Entry 7U6V (electron microscopy, 4.10 A resolution (low resolution: residue-level contacts below are approximate; hydrogen-bond / salt-bridge calls are withheld)); this record covers chains A and E of the 7 polymer chains in the assembly.

Chain A:
Protein: Shiga toxin 2a subunit A (Stx2A)
From: Shigella dysenteriae
Notes: EC 3.2.2.22
UniProt: G8GWP6 (G8GWP6_9CAUD); residues 1-297 here correspond to UniProt positions 23-319 (UniProt number = residue number + 22)
Amino-acid sequence (297 residues; row label = number of the first residue in the row):
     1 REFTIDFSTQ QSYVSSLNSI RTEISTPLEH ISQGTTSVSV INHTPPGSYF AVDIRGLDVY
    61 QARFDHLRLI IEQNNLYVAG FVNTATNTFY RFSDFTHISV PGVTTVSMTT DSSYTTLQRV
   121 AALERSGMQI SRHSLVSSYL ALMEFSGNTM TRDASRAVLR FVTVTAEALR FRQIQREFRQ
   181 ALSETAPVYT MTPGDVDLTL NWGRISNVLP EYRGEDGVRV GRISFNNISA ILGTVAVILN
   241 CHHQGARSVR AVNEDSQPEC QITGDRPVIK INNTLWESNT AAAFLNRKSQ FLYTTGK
Disordered / not traced: 243-257
Cystine bridges: Cys241-Cys260
What the authors report for this chain:
  - catalytic residues: Tyr77
  - conformationally variable residues (loop rearrangement, order/disorder transition): Pro27 to Ser39, Ile54 to Leu67, Leu182 to Pro187, Cys241 to His243, Ser256 to Cys260

Chain E:
Protein: Shiga toxin 2a subunit B (Stx2B)
From: Shigella dysenteriae
Amino-acid sequence (70 residues; numbered 1 to 70; the number before each row is that of its first residue):
     1 ADCAKGKIEF SKYNEDDTFT VKVDGKEYWT SRWNLQPLLQ SAQLTGMTVT IKSSTCESGS
    61 GFAEVQFNND
Cystine bridges: Cys3-Cys56

Chain A / chain E interface:
Pairs across the interface - 15 pairs, chain A then chain E:
  Arg219(A) - Thr45(E)
  Arg219(A) - Gly46(E)
  Gly221(A) - Leu44(E)
  Gly221(A) - Thr45(E)
  Arg222(A) - Ile8(E)
  Arg222(A) - Gln43(E)
  Arg222(A) - Gly46(E)
  Thr280(A) - Leu44(E)
  Ala283(A) - Leu44(E)
  Phe284(A) - Gln40(E)
  Phe284(A) - Ser41(E)
  Phe284(A) - Thr45(E)
  Gln290(A) - Trp33(E)
  Gln290(A) - Asn34(E)
  Tyr293(A) - Trp33(E)
Other interface residues (no listed pair), chain A (9 interface residues in all): Thr294
Other interface residues (no listed pair), chain E (11 interface residues in all): Lys7, Glu9

In short:
9 residues of chain A face 11 of chain E across their interface. From the paper: the catalytic residue
Tyr77(A); conformational variability at Pro27(A), Ile54(A) and Leu182(A) among others.
Here chain A is Shiga toxin 2a subunit A (Stx2A) and chain E is Shiga toxin 2a subunit B (Stx2B), both from
Shigella dysenteriae. Entry 7U6V (Cryo-EM structure of Shiga toxin 2 in complex with the native ribosomal
P-stalk) was determined by electron microscopy.
